6HZ4 - chains C and M of the 8 polymer chains in the assembly; structure by electron microscopy, 3.60 A resolution.

Chain C:
Name: 5-methylcytosine-specific restriction enzyme B
Source organism: Escherichia coli (strain K12)
Notes: EC 3.1.21.-; fragment: GTP binding domain
UniProt: P15005 (MCRB_ECOLI), isoform P15005-2; residues 162-459 here correspond to UniProt positions 1-298 (UniProt number = residue number - 161)
Sequence (307 residues; each row starts with the number of its first residue):
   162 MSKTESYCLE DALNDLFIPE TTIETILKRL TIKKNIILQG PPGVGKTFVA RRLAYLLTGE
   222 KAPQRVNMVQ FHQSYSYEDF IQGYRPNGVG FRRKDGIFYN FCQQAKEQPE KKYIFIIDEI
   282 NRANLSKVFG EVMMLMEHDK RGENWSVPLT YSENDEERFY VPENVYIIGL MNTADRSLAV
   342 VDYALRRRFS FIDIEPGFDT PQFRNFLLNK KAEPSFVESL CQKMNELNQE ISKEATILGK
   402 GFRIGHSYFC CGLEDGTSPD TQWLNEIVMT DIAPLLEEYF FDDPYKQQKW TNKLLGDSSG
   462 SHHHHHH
Unresolved in the structure: 162-167, 458-468
Construct notes: expression tag (460-468)
Metal / ion sites: Mg2+: T208, D279 (together with GMP-PNP)
Small-molecule neighbours:
  - GMP-PNP (GNP; phosphoaminophosphonic acid-guanylate ester), molecule 1: D176, L177, F178, P202, P203, G204, V205, G206, K207, T208, F209, D279, E280, N333, F367, H407, S408, C411, C412
  - GMP-PNP (GNP), molecule 2: E298, D300, K301, A345, R348, R349
Reported in the primary citation:
  - mutagenesis - R348A: decreased catalytic activity
  - binding site for GMP-PNP: D176, F178, E280, N333, R348, R349
  - specificity-determining residues: D176
  - catalytic residues: E280, N333, R349
  - conformationally variable residues (loop rearrangement): N333 to D343
  - contacts within the chain: E280-R283 (salt bridge), N282-N333 (backbone contact), E280-N333 (hydrogen bond), N333-D336, N282-L339 (backbone contact)
  - mutagenesis - R283A: abolished catalytic activity on GTP (citing earlier work)

Chain M:
Name: Protein McrC
Source organism: Escherichia coli (strain K12)
Notes: fragment: Nuclease domain
UniProt: P15006 (MCRC_ECOLI); residue numbers follow UniProt; this construct covers 1-348
Sequence (348 residues; numbered 1 to 348; the number before each row is that of its first residue):
     1 MEQPVIPVRN IYYMLTYAWG YLQEIKQANL EAIPGNNLLD ILGYVLNKGV LQLSRRGLEL
    61 DYNPNTEIIP GIKGRIEFAK TIRGFHLNHG KTVSTFDMLN EDTLANRIIK STLAILIKHE
   121 KLNSTIRDEA RSLYRKLPGI STLHLTPQHF SYLNGGKNTR YYKFVISVCK FIVNNSIPGQ
   181 NKGHYRFYDF ERNEKEMSLL YQKFLYEFCR RELTSANTTR SYLKWDASSI SDQSLNLLPR
   241 METDITIRSS EKILIVDAKY YKSIFSRRMG TEKFHSQNLY QLMNYLWSLK PENGENIGGL
   301 LIYPHVDTAV KHRYKINGFD IGLCTVNLGQ EWPCIHQELL DIFDEYLK
Unresolved in the structure: 1-2, 22-27, 268-271
Reported in the primary citation:
  - catalytic residues: D244, D257, K259 (proposed by the authors, not directly observed)

Interface between chain C and chain M:
Pairs across the interface - 28 pairs, chain C then chain M:
  Q234(C) - D97(M)
  Q234(C) - L99(M)
  E239(C) - R75(M)
  Y245(C) - F78(M)  hydrophobic
  R246(C) - I72(M)
  R246(C) - G74(M)  hydrogen bond (side chain-backbone)
  P247(C) - I72(M)
  F252(C) - I72(M)  hydrophobic
  F252(C) - I76(M)  hydrophobic
  R283(C) - Y62(M)  hydrogen bond (backbone-side chain)
  A284(C) - Y62(M)
  N285(C) - Y62(M)
  K288(C) - D97(M)
  Y312(C) - R75(M)
  R337(C) - R56(M)  hydrogen bond (backbone-backbone)
  S338(C) - L58(M)
  S338(C) - L60(M)
  T397(C) - R56(M)
  I398(C) - Q52(M)
  I398(C) - R55(M)
  I398(C) - R56(M)
  L399(C) - R55(M)
  F403(C) - R56(M)
  Y440(C) - R55(M)  hydrogen bond (backbone-side chain)
  F442(C) - R55(M)
  D443(C) - L51(M)
  D443(C) - Q52(M)
  D443(C) - R55(M)  salt bridge
Interface residues without a listed pair, chain C (25 interface residues in all): Y236, S237, D336, L339, E439
Interface residues without a listed pair, chain M (15 interface residues in all): L87
Interface features reported in the paper:
  - specific contacts: R283(C)-Y62(M) (backbone contact)
  - interface residues, chain C: N333(C)

Summary:
The interface between chain C and chain M involves 25 residues on one side and 15 on the other; the contacts
include 4 hydrogen bonds and 1 salt bridge. Polar pairs include D443(C)-R55(M), R246(C)-G74(M) and
R283(C)-Y62(M). The paper describes a backbone contact between R283(C) and Y62(M). The paper reports catalytic
residues E280(C), N333(C) and D244(M) among others; R348A of chain C reduces catalytic activity.
Chain C is 5-methylcytosine-specific restriction enzyme B and chain M is Protein McrC, both from Escherichia
coli (strain K12); the structure, Structure of McrBC without DNA binding domains (one half of the full
complex), was determined by electron microscopy, deposited together with 6HZ5, 6HZ6, 6HZ7, 6HZ8 and 6HZ9.
